PDB entry 6RCU | X-ray diffraction, 4.00 A resolution (low resolution: residue-level contacts below are approximate; hydrogen-bond / salt-bridge calls are withheld) | chains A and B of the 5 polymer chains in the assembly

# Chain A
Name: Reticulocyte binding protein homologue 5
Organism: Plasmodium falciparum (isolate 3D7)
UniProt: Q8IFM5 (Q8IFM5_PLAF7); residues 26-526 here = UniProt positions 26-526
Amino-acid sequence (501 residues; row label = number of the first residue in the row):
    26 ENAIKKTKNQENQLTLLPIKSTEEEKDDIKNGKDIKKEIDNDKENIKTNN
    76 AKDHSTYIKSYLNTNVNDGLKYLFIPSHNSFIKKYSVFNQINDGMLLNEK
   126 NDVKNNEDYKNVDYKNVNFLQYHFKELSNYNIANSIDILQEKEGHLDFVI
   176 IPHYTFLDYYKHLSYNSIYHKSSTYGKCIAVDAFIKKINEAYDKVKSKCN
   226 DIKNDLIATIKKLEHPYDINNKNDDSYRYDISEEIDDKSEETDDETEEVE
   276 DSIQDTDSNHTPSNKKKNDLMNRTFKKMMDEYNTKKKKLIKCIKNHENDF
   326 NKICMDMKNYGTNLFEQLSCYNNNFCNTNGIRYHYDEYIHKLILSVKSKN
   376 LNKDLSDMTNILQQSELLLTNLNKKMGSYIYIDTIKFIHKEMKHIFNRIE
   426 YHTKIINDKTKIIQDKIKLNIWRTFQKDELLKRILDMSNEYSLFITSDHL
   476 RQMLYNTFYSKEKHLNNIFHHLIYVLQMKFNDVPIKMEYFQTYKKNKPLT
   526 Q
Disordered / not traced: 26-147, 243-296, 506-526
Disulfide bonds: Cys224-Cys317, Cys345-Cys351
Sequence notes: conflict Gln38 (Asn in Q8IFM5), Ala216 (Thr in Q8IFM5)
UniProt features mapped onto this chain:
  - region: Lys33 to Lys51 (Mediates interaction with human BSG)
  - site: Lys140, Asn141 (Cleavage)
  - glycosylation (N-linked (GlcNAc...) asparagine): Asn214, Asn297
What the authors report for this chain:
  - mutagenesis - S197Y: decreased binding to R5.017

# Chain B
Name: R5.004 heavy chain
Organism: Homo sapiens
Amino-acid sequence (232 residues; row label = number of the first residue in the row; numbers below 1 keep their minus sign (Val-2 is residue -2)):
    -2 VHSEVQLVQSGAEVKKPGSSVKVSCKASGGTFSNYAINWVRQAPGQGLEW
    48 MGGIIPIFATTNYAQKFQGRVTITADESTSTAYMELSSLRSEDTAVYFCA
    98 RDKHSWSYAFDIWGQGTMVTVSSASTKGPSVFPLAPSSKSTSGGTAALGC
   148 LVKDYFPEPVTVSWNSGALTSGVHTFPAVLQSSGLYSLSSVVTVPSSSLG
   198 TQTYICNVNHKPSNTKVDKKVEPKSCDKTHTC
Disordered / not traced: -2 to 0, 223-229
Disulfide bonds: Cys22-Cys96, Cys147-Cys203

# Chain A / chain B interface
Pairs across the interface (19):
  Arg357(A) - Asn31(B)
  Arg357(A) - Ala33(B)
  Arg357(A) - Ile52(B)
  Arg357(A) - Asp99(B)
  Arg357(A) - Tyr105(B)
  Tyr358(A) - His101(B)
  Tyr358(A) - Tyr105(B)
  Tyr360(A) - Phe55(B)
  Asp361(A) - Asn31(B)
  Asp361(A) - Tyr105(B)
  Glu362(A) - His101(B)
  His365(A) - Asn31(B)
  Lys366(A) - Asn31(B)
  Ile442(A) - Phe55(B)
  Lys443(A) - Phe55(B)
  Lys443(A) - Thr57(B)
  Trp447(A) - Ile52(B)
  Trp447(A) - Thr58(B)
  Trp447(A) - Asn59(B)
Interface residues without a listed pair, chain A (13 interface residues in all): Asn354, Gln439, Ile446
Interface residues without a listed pair, chain B (14 interface residues in all): Tyr32, Gly50, Ile54, Ser102

# Summary
The interface between chain A and chain B involves 13 residues on one side and 14 on the other. From the
paper: S197Y of chain A reduces binding to R5.017.
Here chain A is Reticulocyte binding protein homologue 5 (Plasmodium falciparum (isolate 3D7)) and chain B is
R5.004 heavy chain (Homo sapiens). Entry 6RCU (PfRH5 bound to monoclonal antibodies R5.004 and R5.016) was
determined by X-ray diffraction together with 6RCS from the same study.
